PDB entry 8JP6 | electron microscopy, 3.29 A resolution | chains A and F of the 8 polymer chains in the assembly

[Chain A (and F)]
Molecule: Protein ERGIC-53
Source organism: Homo sapiens
Notes: chain F of this document is another copy of the same molecule, construct and numbering; everything in this record applies to it too
UniProtKB: P49257 (LMAN1_HUMAN); residues 1-510 here = UniProt positions 1-510
Chain sequence (522 residues; row label = number of the first residue in the row):
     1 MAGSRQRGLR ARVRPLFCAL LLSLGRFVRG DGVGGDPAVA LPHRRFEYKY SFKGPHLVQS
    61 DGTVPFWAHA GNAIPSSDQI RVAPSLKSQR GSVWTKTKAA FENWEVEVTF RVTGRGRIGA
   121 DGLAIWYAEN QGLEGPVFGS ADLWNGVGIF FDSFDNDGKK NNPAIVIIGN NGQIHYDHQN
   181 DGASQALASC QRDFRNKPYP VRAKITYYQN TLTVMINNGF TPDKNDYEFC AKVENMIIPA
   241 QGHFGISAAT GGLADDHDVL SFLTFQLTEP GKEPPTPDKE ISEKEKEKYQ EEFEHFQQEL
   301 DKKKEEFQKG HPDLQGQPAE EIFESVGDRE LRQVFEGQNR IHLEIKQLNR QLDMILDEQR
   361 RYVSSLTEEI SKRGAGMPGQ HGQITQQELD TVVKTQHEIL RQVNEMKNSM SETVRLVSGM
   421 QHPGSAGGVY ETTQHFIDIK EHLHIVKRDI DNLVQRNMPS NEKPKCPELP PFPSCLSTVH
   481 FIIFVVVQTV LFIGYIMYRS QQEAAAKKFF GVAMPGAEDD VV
Disordered / not traced: 1-41, 368-522 (chain F: 1-41, 313-323, 366-522)
Disulfides: Cys190-Cys230
Sequence notes: expression tag (511-522)
Metal / ion sites: Ca2+ site 1: Asp152, Phe154, Asn156, Asp181; Ca2+ site 2: Asp155, Asp157, Asn161, Asn162, Asp181
UniProt features mapped onto this chain:
  - region: Arg499 to Phe510 (Mediates interaction with RAB3GAP1, RAB3GAP2 and UBXN6)
  - motif: Phe509, Phe510 (ER export motif)
  - binding site (a carbohydrate): Ser88, Asp121, Asn156, His178, Gly251 to Leu253
  - binding site (Ca(2+)): Asp152, Phe154, Asn156, Asp181
  - site: Gln501 (Required for ER export)
  - modified residue: Ser425 (Phosphoserine)
  - natural variant: Trp67 (W67S: In F5F8D1)

[Interface between chain A and chain F]
Pairs across the interface (35; chain A residue first):
  Glu324(A) - Glu330(F)
  Asp328(A) - Val326(F)
  Asp328(A) - Gly327(F)
  Leu331(A) - Gly327(F)
  Leu331(A) - Glu330(F)
  Leu331(A) - Leu331(F)  hydrophobic
  Leu331(A) - Val334(F)
  Arg332(A) - Glu330(F)
  Val334(A) - Val334(F)  hydrophobic
  Phe335(A) - Gln333(F)
  Phe335(A) - Val334(F)  hydrophobic
  Gln338(A) - Val334(F)
  Gln338(A) - Gly337(F)
  Gln338(A) - Gln338(F)
  Ile341(A) - Ile341(F)  hydrophobic
  His342(A) - Gly337(F)
  His342(A) - Arg340(F)
  His342(A) - Ile341(F)
  His342(A) - Glu344(F)
  Ile345(A) - Ile341(F)  hydrophobic
  Ile345(A) - Glu344(F)
  Ile345(A) - Ile345(F)  hydrophobic
  Asn349(A) - Gln347(F)
  Asn349(A) - Leu348(F)
  Asn349(A) - Gln351(F)
  Leu352(A) - Gln351(F)
  Leu352(A) - Leu352(F)  hydrophobic
  Ile355(A) - Ile355(F)  hydrophobic
  Leu356(A) - Ile355(F)  hydrophobic
  Gln359(A) - Gln359(F)
  Gln359(A) - Tyr362(F)
  Arg360(A) - Glu358(F)  salt bridge
  Tyr362(A) - Tyr362(F)
  Val363(A) - Tyr362(F)  hydrophobic
  Leu366(A) - Tyr362(F)  hydrophobic
Other interface residues (no listed pair), chain A (21 interface residues in all): Leu348, Asp353

[In short]
21 residues of chain A face 20 of chain F across their interface, with 1 salt bridge. Its one salt-bridged
contact is Arg360(A)-Glu358(F). Curated annotation (UniProt) lists 7 carbohydrate-binding residues and 4
Ca2+-binding residues on chain A.
Both chains are Protein ERGIC-53 (Homo sapiens). Entry 8JP6 (Cryo-EM structures of the head region of
full-length ERGIC-53 with MCFD2 (Substate A)) was determined by electron microscopy, deposited together with
8JP4, 8JP5, 8JP7, 8JP8, 8JP9 and 8JPG.
